PDB entry 9EMD | X-ray diffraction, 1.60 A resolution | chain A

Chain A:
Molecule: Probable N-acetyltransferase 16
Organism: Homo sapiens
Notes: EC 2.3.1.-; engineered mutation(s): residues 5-27 deleted
UniProtKB: Q8N8M0 (NAT16_HUMAN); aligned to UniProt positions 1-346 over residues 24-369 (the alignment contains insertions or deletions, so no single offset holds)
Chain sequence (352 residues; numbered 24 to 375; the number before each row is that of its first residue):
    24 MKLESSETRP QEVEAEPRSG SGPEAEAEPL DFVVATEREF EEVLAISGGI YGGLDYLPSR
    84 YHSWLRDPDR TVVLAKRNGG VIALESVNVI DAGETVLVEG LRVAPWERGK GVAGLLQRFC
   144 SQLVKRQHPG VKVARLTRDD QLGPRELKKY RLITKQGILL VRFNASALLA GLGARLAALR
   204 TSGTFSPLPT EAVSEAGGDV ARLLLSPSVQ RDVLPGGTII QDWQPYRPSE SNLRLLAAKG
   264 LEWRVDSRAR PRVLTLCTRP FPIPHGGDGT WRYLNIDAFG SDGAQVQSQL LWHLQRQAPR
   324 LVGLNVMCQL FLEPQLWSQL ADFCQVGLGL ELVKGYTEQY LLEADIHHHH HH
Unresolved in the structure: 24-46, 372-375
Construct notes: expression tag (370-375)
Ligand contacts:
  - CoA-disulfide (5NG; [[(2S,3S,4R,5R)-5-(6-aminopurin-9-yl)-4-oxidanyl-3-phosphonooxy-oxolan-2-yl]methoxy-oxidanyl-phosphoryl] [(3R)-4-[[3-[2-[2-[3-[[(2R)-4-[[[(2R,3S,4R,5R)-5-(6-aminopurin-9-yl)-4-oxidanyl-3-phosphonooxy-oxolan-2-yl]methoxy-oxidanyl-phosphoryl]oxy-oxidanyl-phosphoryl]oxy-3,3-dimethyl-2-oxidanyl-butanoyl]amino]propanoylamino]ethyldisulfanyl]ethylamino]-3-oxidanylidene-propyl]amino]-2,2-dimethyl-3-oxidanyl-4-oxidanylidene-butyl] hydrogen phosphate): Ile-73, Tyr-74, Glu-108, Val-121, Leu-124, Arg-125, Val-126, Glu-130, Arg-131, Gly-132, Lys-133, Gly-134, Val-135, Ala-136, Gly-137, Gln-140, Arg-141, Ser-144, Lys-148, Ala-157, Leu-159, Thr-160, Arg-161, Asp-163, Arg-168, Lys-172, Tyr-173, Ala-367, Asp-368, Ile-369, His-370, His-371
  - histidine (HIS): Tyr-74, Tyr-79, Val-121, Glu-122, Gly-123, Thr-160, Trp-246
  - malonate ion (MLI): Phe-186, Asn-187, Ala-190, Leu-191, Arg-198, Leu-351, Gly-352, Leu-353
Reported in the primary citation:
  - binding site for histidine: Tyr-74, Tyr-79, Gly-123, Thr-160, Trp-246
  - disease-associated variants - F63S: decreased catalytic activity on acetylhistidine
  - catalytic residues: Gly-123, Leu-124 (proposed by the authors, not directly observed)

Summary:
Ligands of chain A: CoA-disulfide, malonate ion and histidine. The paper reports catalytic residues Gly-123
and Leu-124; F63S reduces catalytic activity on acetylhistidine.
Chain A is Probable N-acetyltransferase 16 (Homo sapiens); the structure, Crystal structure of Histidine
acetyltransferase with L-histidine and coenzyme A disulfide, was determined by X-ray diffraction (same
publication as 9EMT, 9EN3, 9EMO and 9EMP).
